Entry 8CLF (X-ray diffraction, 2.70 A resolution); this record covers chains A and F of the 6 polymer chains in the assembly.

[Chain A]
Protein: Tubulin alpha-1B chain
Source organism: Bos taurus
UniProt: P81947 (TBA1B_BOVIN); residues 1-440 here = UniProt positions 1-440
Chain sequence (440 residues; row label = number of the first residue in the row):
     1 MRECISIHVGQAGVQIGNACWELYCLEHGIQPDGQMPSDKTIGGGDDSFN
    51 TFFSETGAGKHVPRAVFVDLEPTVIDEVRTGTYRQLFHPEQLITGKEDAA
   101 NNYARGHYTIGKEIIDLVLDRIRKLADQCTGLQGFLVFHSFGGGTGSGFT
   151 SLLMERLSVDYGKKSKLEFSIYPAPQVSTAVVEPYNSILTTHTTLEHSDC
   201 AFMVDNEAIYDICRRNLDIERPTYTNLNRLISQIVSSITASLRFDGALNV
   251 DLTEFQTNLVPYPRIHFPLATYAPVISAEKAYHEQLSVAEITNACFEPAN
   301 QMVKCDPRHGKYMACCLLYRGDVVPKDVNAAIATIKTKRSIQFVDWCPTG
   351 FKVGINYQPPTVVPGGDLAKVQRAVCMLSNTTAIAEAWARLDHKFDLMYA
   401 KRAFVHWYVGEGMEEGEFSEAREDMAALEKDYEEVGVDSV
Not modelled in the structure: 440
Bound ions: Ca2+: Asp39, Thr41, Gly44, Glu55
Residues lining bound ligands:
  - GTP (guanosine-5'-triphosphate): Gly10, Gln11, Ala12, Gln15, Ile16, Asp69, Asp98, Ala99, Ala100, Asn101, Asn102, Ser140, Gly142, Gly143, Gly144, Thr145, Gly146, Ile171, Pro173, Val177, Ser178, Thr179, Glu183, Asn206, Tyr224, Leu227, Asn228, Ile231
  - V1O (5-[[4-(2-bromoethyl)-3,5-dimethoxy-phenyl]diazenyl]-2-methoxy-phenol): Thr179, Ala180, Val181

[Chain F]
Protein: Tubulin-Tyrosine Ligase
Source organism: synthetic construct
Chain sequence (320 residues; numbered 1 to 378; 58 numbers in that range are skipped by the numbering (no residue carries them; nothing is unmodelled there); the number before each row is that of its first residue):
     1 MYTFVVRDENSSVYAEVSRLLLATGQWKRLRKDNPRFNLMLGERNRLPFG
    51 RLGHEPGLVQLVNYYRGADKLCRKASLVKLIKTSPELSESCTWFPESYVI
   101 YP
   125 TDEREVFLAAYN
   144 GNVWIAKS
   162 ISSEASELLDFI
   179 VHVIQKYLEKPLLLEPGHRKFDIRSWVLVDHLYNIYLYREGVLRTSSEPY
   229 NSA
   235 DKTCHLTNHCIQKEYS
   252 NYGRYEEGNEMFFEEFNQYLMDALNTTLENSILLQIKHIIRSCLMCIEPA
   302 ISTKHLHYQSFQLFGFDFMVDEELKVWLIEVNGAPACAQKLYAELCQGIV
   352 DVAISSVFPLA
   373 SIFIKL
Residues lining bound ligands: AMP-PCP (ACP; phosphomethylphosphonic acid adenylate ester): Lys74, Pro95, Ile148, Gln183, Lys184, Tyr185, Leu186, Lys198, Asp200, Arg202, Arg222, His239, Leu240, Thr241, Asn242, Asp318, Met320, Ile330, Glu331, Asn333

[Interface between chain A and chain F]
Residue-residue contacts (23):
  Pro175(A) - Pro56(F)  hydrophobic
  Gln176(A) - Pro56(F)
  Glu207(A) - His54(F)  salt bridge
  Glu297(A) - His306(F)  salt bridge
  Pro298(A) - His306(F)
  Lys304(A) - His54(F)
  Asp306(A) - Arg66(F)
  Asp306(A) - Leu307(F)
  Arg308(A) - Pro300(F)  hydrogen bond (side chain-backbone)
  Arg308(A) - Ala301(F)  hydrogen bond (side chain-backbone)
  Arg308(A) - Ile302(F)
  Arg308(A) - Ser303(F)  hydrogen bond (side chain-backbone)
  Arg308(A) - Leu307(F)
  His309(A) - Arg66(F)  hydrogen bond (side chain-backbone)
  His309(A) - Gly67(F)
  His309(A) - Ala301(F)
  Ser340(A) - Ala301(F)
  Glu386(A) - Gly50(F)
  Glu386(A) - Arg66(F)  salt bridge
  Arg390(A) - Gly50(F)
  Arg390(A) - His54(F)
  His393(A) - Asp33(F)  salt bridge
  His393(A) - Arg51(F)
Also at the interface, not in a pair above, chain A (14 interface residues in all): Cys305
Also at the interface, not in a pair above, chain F (15 interface residues in all): Gly53, His308

[Summary]
The interface between chain A and chain F involves 14 residues on one side and 15 on the other, with 4
hydrogen bonds and 4 salt bridges. Polar pairs include Glu207(A)-His54(F), Glu297(A)-His306(F) and
Glu386(A)-Arg66(F). Bound to chain A: GTP and compound V1O.
Chain A is Tubulin alpha-1B chain (Bos taurus) and chain F is Tubulin-Tyrosine Ligase (synthetic construct);
the structure, Z-SolQ2Br bound to tubulin (T2R-TTL) complex, was determined by X-ray diffraction (same
publication as 8CL9, 8CLB, 8CLC, 8CLD, 8CLE, 8CLG and 8CLH).
